Entry 7O1B (X-ray diffraction, 3.08 A resolution); this record covers chains A and B.

# Chain A (and B)
Molecule: Phosphomannomutase 2
From: Homo sapiens
Notes: EC 5.4.2.8; chain B of this document is another copy of the same molecule, construct and numbering; everything in this record applies to it too
Reference sequence: O15305 (PMM2_HUMAN); numbering as in UniProt (aligned over 1-246)
Chain sequence (248 residues; numbered -1 to 246; the number before each row is that of its first residue; numbers below 1 keep their minus sign (Gly-1 is residue -1)):
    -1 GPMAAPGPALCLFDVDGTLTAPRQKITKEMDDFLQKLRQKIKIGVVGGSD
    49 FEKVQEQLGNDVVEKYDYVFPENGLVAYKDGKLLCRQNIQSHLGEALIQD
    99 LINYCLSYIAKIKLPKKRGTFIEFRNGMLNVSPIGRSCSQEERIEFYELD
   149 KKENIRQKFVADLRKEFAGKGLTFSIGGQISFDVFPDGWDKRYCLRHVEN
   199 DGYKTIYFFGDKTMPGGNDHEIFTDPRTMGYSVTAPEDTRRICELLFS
Disordered / not traced: -1 to 4
Differences from the reference sequence: expression tag (-1 to 0)
Metal / ion sites: Mg2+ site 1: Asp12, Asp14, Asp209; Mg2+ site 2: Phe221, Asp223, Thr226
Residues lining bound ligands: 1,6-di-O-phosphono-alpha-D-glucopyranose (G16): Arg123, Met126, Asn128, Arg134, Arg141, Gly175, Gly176, Gln177, Ile178, Ser179, Asp181
Swiss-Prot annotation at these positions:
  - active site: Asp12 (Nucleophile), Asp14 (Proton donor/acceptor)
  - binding site (Mg(2+)): Asp12, Asp14, Asp209, Phe221, Asp223, Thr226
  - binding site (alpha-D-mannose 1-phosphate): Arg21, Arg123, Arg134, Arg141, Ser179, Asp181
  - modified residue: Ala2 (N-acetylalanine), Lys149 (N6-acetyllysine)
  - natural variant: Cys9 (C9Y: In CDG1A), Phe11 (F11C: In CDG1A), Gly15 (G15E: In CDG1A), Pro20 (P20S: In CDG1A), Leu32 (L32R: In CDG1A), Gln37 (Q37H: In CDG1A loss of activity; Q37L), Val44 (V44A: In CDG1A; V44L: In CDG1A), Tyr64 (Y64C: In CDG1A), Asp65 (D65Y: In CDG1A), Val67 (V67M: In CDG1A), Pro69 (P69S: In CDG1A), Tyr76 (Y76C: In CDG1A), 46 further natural variant entries in UniProt

# Chain A / chain B interface
Disulfides between the chains: Cys83(A)-Cys83(B)
Pairs across the interface - 46 pairs, chain A then chain B:
  Gln88(A) with Arg116(B)
  Glu93(A) with Pro113(B); Lys114(B); Lys115(B); Arg116(B), salt bridge
  Ile96(A) with Lys115(B)
  Gln97(A) with Leu112(B), hydrogen bond (side chain-backbone); Pro113(B); Lys114(B); Lys115(B)
  Ile100(A) with Lys115(B); Arg116(B); Phe119(B), hydrophobic
  Asn101(A) with Ile107(B); Ala108(B); Lys115(B), hydrogen bond
  Leu104(A) with Leu104(B), hydrophobic
  Ser105(A) with Ala108(B)
  Ile107(A) with Leu104(B), hydrophobic
  Ala108(A) with Asn101(B), hydrogen bond (backbone-side chain); Ser105(B)
  Leu112(A) with Gln97(B), hydrogen bond (backbone-side chain)
  Pro113(A) with Glu93(B); Gln97(B), hydrogen bond (backbone-side chain)
  Lys114(A) with Glu93(B); Gln97(B)
  Lys115(A) with Gln97(B), hydrogen bond; Asn101(B), hydrogen bond; Phe122(B)
  Arg116(A) with Gln88(B); Glu93(B), salt bridge; Ile100(B); Ile120(B); Phe122(B)
  Gly117(A) with Ile120(B); Phe122(B)
  Thr118(A) with Thr118(B); Ile120(B), hydrogen bond (backbone-backbone)
  Phe119(A) with Ile100(B), hydrophobic
  Ile120(A) with Gly117(B); Thr118(B), hydrogen bond (backbone-backbone)
  Phe122(A) with Lys115(B); Arg116(B); Gly117(B); Ser135(B)
  Ser135(A) with Phe122(B)
Also at the interface, not in a pair above, chain A (23 interface residues in all): Ile110, Glu140
Also at the interface, not in a pair above, chain B (23 interface residues in all): Ile96, Ile110, Lys111

# In short
The chain A/chain B interface involves 23 residues from each chain, with 1 disulfide bond, 9 hydrogen bonds
and 2 salt bridges. Among the polar pairs are Glu93(A)-Arg116(B), Gln97(A)-Leu112(B) and Asn101(A)-Lys115(B).
Ligands of chain A: 1,6-di-O-phosphono-alpha-D-glucopyranose.
Chain A and chain B are both Phosphomannomutase 2 (Homo sapiens); the structure, Human phosphomannomutase 2
(PMM2) wild-type co-crystallized with the activator glucose 1,6-bisphosphate, was determined by X-ray
diffraction together with 7O0C, 7O4G and 7O5Z from the same study.
